PDB entry 6TBT | X-ray diffraction, 1.63 A resolution | chains A and D of the 4 polymer chains in the assembly

# Chain A
Molecule: B-cell lymphoma 6 protein
Organism: Homo sapiens
UniProt: P41182 (BCL6_HUMAN); residues 6-129 here = UniProt positions 6-129
Sequence (126 residues; row label = number of the first residue in the row):
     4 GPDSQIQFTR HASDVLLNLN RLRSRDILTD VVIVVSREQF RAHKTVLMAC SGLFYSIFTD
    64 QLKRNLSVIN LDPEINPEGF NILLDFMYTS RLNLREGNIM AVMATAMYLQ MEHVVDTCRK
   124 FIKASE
Unresolved in the structure: 4-6
Differences from the reference sequence: expression tag (4-5); engineered mutation Gln8 (Cys in P41182), Arg67 (Cys in P41182), Asn84 (Cys in P41182)
Reported in the primary citation:
  - mutagenesis - I9E, F11E: abolished binding to SMRTBBD peptide
  - mutagenesis - C8Q: unchanged binding to corepressor
  - conformationally variable residues (side-chain flip): Arg13

# Chain D
Molecule: Apt48 peptide
Sequence (14 residues; each row starts with the number of its first residue; numbers below 1 keep their minus sign (Gly-5 is residue -5)):
    -5 GPHGPRDWCL FGGP
Unresolved in the structure: -5 to 0, 7-8

# Chain A / chain D interface
Residue-residue contacts - 11 pairs, chain A then chain D:
  Gln8(A) - Phe5(D)  hydrogen bond (backbone-backbone)
  Ile9(A) - Trp2(D)  hydrophobic
  Ile9(A) - Cys3(D)
  Ile9(A) - Leu4(D)  hydrophobic
  Gln10(A) - Trp2(D)
  Gln10(A) - Cys3(D)  hydrogen bond (backbone-backbone)
  Gln10(A) - Phe5(D)
  Phe11(A) - Asp1(D)
  Thr12(A) - Asp1(D)  hydrogen bond (backbone-backbone)
  Thr12(A) - Cys3(D)
  Arg13(A) - Asp1(D)
Interface features reported in the paper:
  - interface residues, chain A: Ile9(A)

# In short
Chain A and chain D form an interface of 6 and 5 residues respectively, with 3 hydrogen bonds. Main-chain
hydrogen bonds include Gln8(A)-Phe5(D), Gln10(A)-Cys3(D) and Thr12(A)-Asp1(D). From the paper: I9E and F11E of
chain A abolish binding to SMRTBBD peptide; the interface residue Ile9(A).
Here chain A is B-cell lymphoma 6 protein (Homo sapiens) and chain D is Apt48 peptide. Entry 6TBT (Crystal
structure of the BCL6 BTB domain in complex with an Apt48 peptide) was determined by X-ray diffraction (same
publication as 6TCJ).
